Entry 8R6S (electron microscopy, 2.49 A resolution); this record covers chains A and S of the 21 polymer chains in the assembly.

[Chain A]
Protein: DNA-directed RNA polymerase subunit alpha
Organism: Sinapis alba
Reference sequence: A0A6C0M610 (A0A6C0M610_SINAL); residue numbers follow UniProt; this construct covers 1-327
Amino-acid sequence (327 residues; row label = number of the first residue in the row):
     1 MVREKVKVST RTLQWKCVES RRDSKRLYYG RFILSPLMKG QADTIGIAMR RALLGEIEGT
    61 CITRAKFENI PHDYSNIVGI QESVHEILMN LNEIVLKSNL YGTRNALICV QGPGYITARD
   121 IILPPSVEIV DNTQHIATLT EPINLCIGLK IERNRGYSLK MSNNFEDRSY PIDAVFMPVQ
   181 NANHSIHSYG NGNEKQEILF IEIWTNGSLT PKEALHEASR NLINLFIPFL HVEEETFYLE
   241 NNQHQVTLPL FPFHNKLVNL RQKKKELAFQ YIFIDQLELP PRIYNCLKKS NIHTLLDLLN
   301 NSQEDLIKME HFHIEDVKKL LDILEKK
Unresolved in the structure: 1-9, 159-168, 240-246
Sequence notes: conflict F67 (Ser in A0A6C0M610)

[Chain S]
Protein: FLN2
Organism: Sinapis alba
Amino-acid sequence (611 residues; row label = number of the first residue in the row):
     1 MASLSFTQFL PFPRCSVDVP CLQPHGFVKF RGERWKGKHS FLMVAGRRKL SESAPLDEDD
    61 GGNGAVGGKK PTKVPKKSGA RTAKKKVVAK DEPLEESSQL LVDSDNVSDN ESDTKEPVRR
   121 TRKKAAASSD VNEGKTEKKV RRKRTVKKDK EVEDGLVTYD EASDVEEALT VEATDADSEG
   181 EEIDLSKHES EDISHTYGWP PLVCCFGSAQ HAFVPSGRPA NRLLDYERQE RMKDAVWAPE
   241 KYIRAPGGCA GGVAIALASL GGKAAFMGKL GDDDFGQAML YYLNVCQVQT RSVKIDSKRV
   301 TACSTMKISK RGRLKSTCVK PCAEDSLSKS EINVDVLKEA KMFYFTTHSL LDKKMMSTTL
   361 QAIKISKQLG NVIFYDLNLP LPLWQSLEET KSLIQEVWDL ADVIEVTKQE LEFLCGIEPT
   421 EEFDTKNNDS SKFVHYEPET VEPLWHENLK ILFVTNGTSK IHYYTKEHNG AVLGMEDVPI
   481 TPFTRDMSAS GDGIVAGLIR MLTVQPDLMN DKGYLERTAR YAIECGVVDQ WLLAQTRGYP
   541 PKDDMEEEED DDEEEEMESD PNGIRSITER EYRTSKPYDE PDGPYVMKPV EEREYRKLEL
   601 VGSMGEDDDS S
Unresolved in the structure: 1-192, 542-561, 599-611

[How chain A and chain S interact]
Residue-residue contacts - 110 pairs, chain A then chain S:
  T10(A) with L473(S)
  R11(A) with L473(S), hydrogen bond (side chain-backbone); G474(S), hydrogen bond (side chain-backbone)
  K66(A) with M587(S)
  E68(A) with R593(S), salt bridge
  N99(A) with R231(S), hydrogen bond (side chain-backbone); M232(S); D234(S); A235(S)
  L100(A) with D234(S); A235(S), hydrophobic; R573(S); S575(S)
  Y101(A) with R570(S); R573(S), hydrogen bond (backbone-backbone); T574(S); S575(S), hydrogen bond (backbone-side chain)
  T103(A) with P577(S)
  R104(A) with S575(S)
  N105(A) with P577(S); Y578(S); D579(S); Y585(S); V586(S)
  A106(A) with Y585(S)
  L107(A) with V586(S); M587(S), hydrophobic
  C109(A) with Y595(S), hydrophobic; R596(S), hydrogen bond (backbone-backbone)
  V110(A) with Y595(S); R596(S); L598(S), hydrophobic
  Q111(A) with Y595(S); R596(S), hydrogen bond (backbone-backbone); L598(S)
  G112(A) with K597(S); L598(S)
  D120(A) with L598(S)
  I122(A) with P584(S); Y585(S), hydrophobic; R596(S)
  L123(A) with Y585(S)
  P124(A) with Y585(S), hydrophobic
  P125(A) with Y578(S); Y585(S)
  L139(A) with L598(S), hydrophobic
  N144(A) with Y595(S)
  C146(A) with M587(S), hydrophobic; R593(S)
  G148(A) with M587(S)
  E213(A) with R231(S), salt bridge
  E217(A) with R231(S), salt bridge; M232(S)
  R220(A) with R228(S); D477(S), salt bridge; W531(S)
  I223(A) with W531(S), hydrophobic
  N224(A) with W531(S), hydrogen bond; Q535(S), hydrogen bond
  I227(A) with W531(S); L532(S), hydrophobic; Q535(S)
  L230(A) with V528(S), hydrophobic; L532(S)
  H231(A) with L532(S); Q535(S), hydrogen bond; T536(S)
  T236(A) with V285(S)
  F237(A) with Y282(S), hydrophobic; V285(S), hydrophobic
  Y238(A) with Y281(S), hydrogen bond (backbone-side chain)
  T247(A) with T536(S); R537(S); S566(S), hydrogen bond
  L248(A) with I564(S), hydrophobic
  P249(A) with Y282(S)
  L250(A) with H211(S); A278(S); M279(S), hydrophobic; Y282(S), hydrophobic
  F251(A) with H211(S); N562(S); I564(S), hydrophobic
  F253(A) with Y281(S), hydrophobic
  H254(A) with D274(S); F275(S)
  L257(A) with D274(S); A278(S)
  R261(A) with D274(S), salt bridge
  Y271(A) with Y281(S), hydrophobic
  F273(A) with N284(S); V285(S), hydrophobic
  D275(A) with N284(S); Q289(S); T290(S), hydrogen bond (side chain-backbone); R291(S), hydrogen bond (side chain-backbone)
  Q276(A) with L280(S); N284(S), hydrogen bond; T290(S), hydrogen bond
  P281(A) with R291(S); D335(S)
  R282(A) with I193(S); T196(S)
  Y284(A) with Q289(S); R291(S)
  N285(A) with T196(S); R291(S); E339(S)
  H311(A) with H195(S); T196(S)
Other interface residues (no listed pair), chain A (61 interface residues in all): G102, P113, G114, I116, S126, L209, V258
Other interface residues (no listed pair), chain S (59 interface residues in all): Y197, L223, Q277, C286, V288, I295, R520, K576

[Overview]
Chain A and chain S form an interface of 61 and 59 residues respectively, with 16 hydrogen bonds and 5 salt
bridges. Polar pairs include E68(A)-R593(S), E213(A)-R231(S) and E217(A)-R231(S).
Here chain A is DNA-directed RNA polymerase subunit alpha and chain S is FLN2, both from Sinapis alba. Entry
8R6S (Plastid-encoded RNA polymerase (Integrated model)) was determined by electron microscopy, deposited
together with 8R5O, 8RDJ and 8RAS.
